PDB entry 1I82 | X-ray diffraction, 1.90 A resolution | chain A

[Chain A]
Protein: Endo-1,4-beta-xylanase A
From: Thermotoga maritima
Notes: EC 3.2.1.8; fragment: c2 domain (residues 871-1059)
UniProtKB: Q60037 (XYNA_THEMA); residues 0-188 here correspond to UniProt positions 871-1059 (UniProt number = residue number + 871)
Sequence (189 residues; row label = number of the first residue in the row; numbering starts at 0):
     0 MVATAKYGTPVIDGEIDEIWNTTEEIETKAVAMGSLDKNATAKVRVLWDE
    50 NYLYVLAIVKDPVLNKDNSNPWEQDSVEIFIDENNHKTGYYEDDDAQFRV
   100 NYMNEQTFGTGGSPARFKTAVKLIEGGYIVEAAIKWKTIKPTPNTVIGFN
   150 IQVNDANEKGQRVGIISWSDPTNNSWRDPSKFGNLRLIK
Bound ions: Ca2+ site 1: Val10, Asp12, Glu14, Asp16, Glu130; Ca2+ site 2: Asp60, Val62, Asp74, Asp154, Ala155; Ca2+ site 3: Asp81, Asn83, Glu91, Asp93, Asp94

[Summary]
The Ca2+ site 1 is built by Val10, Asp12, Glu14, Asp16 and Glu130. Asp60, Val62, Asp74, Asp154 and Ala155
coordinate Ca2+ site 2.
Chain A is Endo-1,4-beta-xylanase A (Thermotoga maritima); the structure, Family 9 carbohydrate-binding module
from thermotoga maritima xylanase 10A with cellobiose, was determined by X-ray diffraction together with 1I8A
and 1I8U from the same study.
